PDB entry 4ODT | X-ray diffraction, 1.95 A resolution | chains H and L

[Chain H]
Molecule: S1-15 Fab (IgG2b) heavy chain
Organism: Mus musculus
Notes: antibody fragment or engineered binder
Amino-acid sequence (226 residues; each row starts with the number of its first residue; a row labelled like 52A-52C holds insertion residues (52A, then the next letters in order)):
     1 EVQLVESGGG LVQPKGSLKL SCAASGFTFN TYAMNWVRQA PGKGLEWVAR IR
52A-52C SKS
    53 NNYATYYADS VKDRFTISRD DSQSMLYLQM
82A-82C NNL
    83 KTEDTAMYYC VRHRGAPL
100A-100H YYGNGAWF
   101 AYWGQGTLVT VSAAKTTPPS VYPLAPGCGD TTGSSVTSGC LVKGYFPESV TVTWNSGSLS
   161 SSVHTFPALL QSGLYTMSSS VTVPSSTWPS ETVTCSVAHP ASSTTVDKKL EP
Cystine bridges: Cys22-Cys92, Cys140-Cys195
Ligand contacts:
  - 2-(2-methoxyethoxy)ethanol (PG0), molecule 1: Gln39, Gly42, Lys43
  - 2-(2-methoxyethoxy)ethanol (PG0), molecule 2: Gly44, Leu45, Glu46

[Chain L]
Molecule: S1-15 Fab (IgG2b kappa) light chain
Organism: Mus musculus
Notes: antibody fragment or engineered binder
Amino-acid sequence (214 residues; row label = number of the first residue in the row):
     1 DIQMTQSTSS LSASLGDRVT ISCRASQDIS NYLNWYQQKP DGTVKVLIYY TSRLRSGVPS
    61 RFSGSGSGTD YSLTISNLEQ EDIATYFCQQ GNTLPWTFGG GTKLEIKRAD AAPTVSIFPP
   121 SSEQLTSGGA SVVCFLNNFY PKDINVKWKI DGSERQNGVL NSWTDQDSKD STYSMSSTLT
   181 LTKDEYERHN SYTCEATHKT STSPIVKSFN RNEC
Cystine bridges: Cys23-Cys88, Cys134-Cys194
Ligand contacts:
  - 2-(2-methoxyethoxy)ethanol (PG0), molecule 1: Arg18, Ser63, Thr74, Ser76
  - 2-(2-methoxyethoxy)ethanol (PG0), molecule 2: Gln38, Lys39, Pro40, Thr85, Phe87, Gly100, Gly101
  - 2-(2-methoxyethoxy)ethanol (PG0), molecule 3: Phe98, Gly99, Gly100
  - 2-(2-methoxyethoxy)ethanol (PG0), molecule 4: Glu105, Lys142, Asp143, Trp163

[How chain H and chain L interact]
Residue-residue contacts - 78 pairs, chain H then chain L:
  Asn35(H) - Trp96(L)
  Gln39(H) - Gln38(L)  hydrogen bond
  Gln39(H) - Phe87(L)
  Gly44(H) - Phe87(L)
  Leu45(H) - Phe87(L)  hydrophobic
  Leu45(H) - Phe98(L)
  Trp47(H) - Leu94(L)  hydrophobic
  Trp47(H) - Trp96(L)
  Trp47(H) - Phe98(L)
  Arg50(H) - Trp96(L)
  Tyr58(H) - Leu94(L)  hydrophobic
  Tyr91(H) - Gln38(L)  hydrogen bond
  Tyr91(H) - Gly42(L)
  His95(H) - Trp96(L)
  Tyr100A(H) - Arg53(L)  hydrogen bond (backbone-side chain)
  Tyr100B(H) - Tyr49(L)
  Tyr100B(H) - Arg55(L)
  Gly100C(H) - Tyr50(L)
  Asn100D(H) - Tyr32(L)
  Gly100E(H) - Tyr32(L)
  Gly100E(H) - Gly91(L)
  Ala100F(H) - Asn34(L)  hydrogen bond (backbone-side chain)
  Ala100F(H) - Gln89(L)  hydrogen bond (backbone-side chain)
  Ala100F(H) - Gly91(L)  hydrogen bond (backbone-backbone)
  Ala100F(H) - Trp96(L)
  Trp100G(H) - Asn34(L)
  Trp100G(H) - Tyr36(L)
  Trp100G(H) - Val46(L)  hydrophobic
  Trp100G(H) - Tyr49(L)
  Trp100G(H) - Gln89(L)
  Phe100H(H) - Tyr36(L)  hydrogen bond (backbone-side chain)
  Phe100H(H) - Val46(L)
  Phe100H(H) - Gln89(L)
  Phe100H(H) - Trp96(L)  hydrophobic
  Phe100H(H) - Phe98(L)  hydrophobic
  Tyr102(H) - Arg55(L)  hydrogen bond
  Trp103(H) - Tyr36(L)
  Trp103(H) - Val44(L)  hydrophobic
  Gln105(H) - Thr43(L)  hydrogen bond
  Tyr122(H) - Ser121(L)
  Tyr122(H) - Gln124(L)
  Pro123(H) - Ser121(L)
  Pro123(H) - Glu123(L)
  Leu124(H) - Phe118(L)
  Leu124(H) - Val133(L)  hydrophobic
  Leu124(H) - Phe135(L)  hydrophobic
  Ala125(H) - Phe118(L)
  Ala125(H) - Pro119(L)
  Pro126(H) - Phe118(L)
  Gly127(H) - Cys214(L)
  Cys128(H) - Glu213(L)  hydrogen bond (side chain-backbone)
  Thr137(H) - Ser116(L)
  Thr137(H) - Phe118(L)
  Leu141(H) - Ser131(L)
  Lys143(H) - Ser131(L)
  Lys143(H) - Thr180(L)
  Ser161(H) - Lys169(L)  hydrogen bond (backbone-side chain)
  His164(H) - Asn137(L)
  His164(H) - Asn138(L)  hydrogen bond
  His164(H) - Ser174(L)  hydrogen bond
  Thr165(H) - Thr164(L)
  Phe166(H) - Phe135(L)  hydrophobic
  Phe166(H) - Asn137(L)
  Phe166(H) - Ser162(L)
  Phe166(H) - Thr164(L)
  Phe166(H) - Ser174(L)
  Phe166(H) - Met175(L)
  Phe166(H) - Ser176(L)
  Pro167(H) - Ser162(L)  hydrogen bond (backbone-side chain)
  Pro167(H) - Trp163(L)
  Leu169(H) - Asn161(L)
  Leu169(H) - Ser162(L)
  Gln171(H) - Leu160(L)
  Ser178(H) - Phe135(L)
  Ser178(H) - Ser176(L)
  Ser179(H) - Phe135(L)
  Ser180(H) - Phe135(L)
  Lys208(H) - Glu123(L)  salt bridge
Interface residues without a listed pair, chain H (46 interface residues in all): Val37, Glu46, Ala101, Ser138, Gly139
Interface residues without a listed pair, chain L (43 interface residues in all): Pro95, Gly100

[In short]
46 residues of chain H and 43 residues of chain L are in contact, with 14 hydrogen bonds and 1 salt bridge.
Polar pairs include Lys208(H)-Glu123(L), Gln39(H)-Gln38(L) and Tyr91(H)-Gln38(L). 2 2-(2-methoxyethoxy)ethanol
molecules are bound between chain H and chain L.
Here chain H is S1-15 Fab (IgG2b) heavy chain and chain L is S1-15 Fab (IgG2b kappa) light chain, both from
Mus musculus. Entry 4ODT (Fab Structure of lipid A-specific antibody S1-15 in complex with lipid A
carbohydrate backbone) was determined by X-ray diffraction (same publication as 4ODS, 4ODU, 4ODV, 4ODW, 4Z8F
and 4Z95).
